4WTG - chains T and A of the 3 polymer chains in the assembly; structure by X-ray diffraction, 2.90 A resolution.

Chain T:
Molecule: RNA primer template caaaauuu
Sequence (8 nucleotides; row label = number of the first residue in the row):
     1 CAAAAUUU

Chain A:
Name: RNA-directed RNA polymerase
Source organism: Hepatitis C virus JFH-1
Notes: EC 2.7.7.48
Reference sequence: Q99IB8 (POLG_HCVJF); residues 1-570 here correspond to UniProt positions 2443-3012 (UniProt number = residue number + 2442)
Amino-acid sequence (572 residues; row label = number of the first residue in the row; note: 8 numbers in that range are skipped by the numbering (no residue carries them; nothing is unmodelled there); numbers below 1 keep their minus sign (Met-1 is residue -1)):
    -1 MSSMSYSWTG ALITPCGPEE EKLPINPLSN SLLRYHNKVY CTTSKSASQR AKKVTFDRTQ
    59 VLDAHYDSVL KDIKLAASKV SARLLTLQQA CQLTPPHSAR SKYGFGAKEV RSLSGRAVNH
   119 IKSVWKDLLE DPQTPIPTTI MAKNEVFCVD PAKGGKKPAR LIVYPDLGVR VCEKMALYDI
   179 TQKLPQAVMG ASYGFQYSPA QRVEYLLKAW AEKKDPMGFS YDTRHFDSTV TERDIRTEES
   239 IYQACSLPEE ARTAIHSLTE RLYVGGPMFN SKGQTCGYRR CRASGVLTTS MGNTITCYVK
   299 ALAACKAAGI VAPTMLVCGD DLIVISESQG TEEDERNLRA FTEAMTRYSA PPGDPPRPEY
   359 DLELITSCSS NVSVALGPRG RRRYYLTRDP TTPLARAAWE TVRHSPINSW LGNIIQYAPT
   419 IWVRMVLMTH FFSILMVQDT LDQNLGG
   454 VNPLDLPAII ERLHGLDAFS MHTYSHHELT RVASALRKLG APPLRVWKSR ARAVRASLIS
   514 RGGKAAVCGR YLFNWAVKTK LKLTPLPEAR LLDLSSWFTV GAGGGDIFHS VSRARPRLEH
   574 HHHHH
Not modelled in the structure: -1, 543-578
Sequence notes: expression tag (-1 to 0, 571-578); engineered mutation Gly15 (Ser2457 in Q99IB8), Gln86 (Glu2528 in Q99IB8), Gln87 (Glu2529 in Q99IB8), His223 (Cys2665 in Q99IB8), Ile321 (Val2763 in Q99IB8); linker (444-445)
Bound ions: Mn2+ site 1: Asp220, Asp318, Asp319 (together with 6GS) (shared with 1 residue of chain P); Mn2+ site 2: Asp220, Thr221, Asp318 (together with 6GS); Mn2+ site 3: Glu237, His254
Ligand contacts: 6GS (2'-deoxy-2'-fluoro-2'-methyluridine 5'-(trihydrogen diphosphate)): Arg48, Lys141, Arg158, Asp220, Thr221, Arg222, His223, Phe224, Asp225, Ser282, Thr287, Asn291, Asp318, Asp319
Swiss-Prot annotation at these positions:
  - binding site (Mg(2+)): Asp220, Asp318, Asp319

Chain T / chain A interface:
Residue-residue contacts (31; chain T residue first):
  A2(T) - Ser96(A)  phosphate contact
  A2(T) - Ala97(A)  hydrogen bond to the phosphate
  A2(T) - Lys141(A)  base contact
  A2(T) - Ile160(A)  base contact
  A2(T) - Tyr162(A)  sugar contact
  A2(T) - Arg168(A)  hydrogen bond to the phosphate
  A2(T) - Ser282(A)  base contact
  A2(T) - Gly283(A)  hydrogen bond to the sugar
  A3(T) - Pro93(A)  phosphate contact
  A3(T) - Ser96(A)  hydrogen bond to the phosphate
  A3(T) - Arg168(A)  salt bridge to the phosphate
  A3(T) - Lys172(A)  phosphate contact
  A3(T) - Gly283(A)  sugar contact
  A3(T) - Val284(A)  hydrogen bond to the sugar
  A3(T) - Leu285(A)  hydrogen bond to the sugar
  A3(T) - Ser288(A)  base contact
  A4(T) - Lys172(A)  salt bridge to the phosphate
  A4(T) - Leu285(A)  sugar contact
  A4(T) - Ser288(A)  sugar contact
  A5(T) - Tyr176(A)  phosphate contact
  A5(T) - Gln180(A)  hydrogen bond to the phosphate
  A5(T) - Phe193(A)  hydrogen bond to the sugar
  U6(T) - Phe193(A)  sugar contact
  U6(T) - Tyr195(A)  sugar contact
  U6(T) - Pro197(A)  sugar contact
  U7(T) - Ile413(A)  sugar contact
  U7(T) - Leu466(A)  phosphate contact
  U8(T) - Gly444(A)  base contact
  U8(T) - Gly445(A)  hydrogen bond to the sugar
  U8(T) - Val454(A)  sugar contact
  U8(T) - Ile462(A)  phosphate contact
Also at the interface, not in a pair above, chain T (8 interface residues in all): C1
Also at the interface, not in a pair above, chain A (28 interface residues in all): His95, Tyr191, Gln194, Ser196

Summary:
8 residues of chain T face 28 of chain A across their interface; the contacts include 9 hydrogen bonds and 2
salt bridges. Polar pairs include A2(T)-Gly283(A), A3(T)-Val284(A) and A3(T)-Leu285(A). Bound to chain A:
compound 6GS. UniProt lists 3 Mg2+-binding residues on chain A.
Here chain T is RNA primer template caaaauuu and chain A is RNA-directed RNA polymerase (Hepatitis C virus
JFH-1). Entry 4WTG (Crystal structure of hcv NS5B genotype 2A jfh-1 isolate with S15G E86Q E87Q C223H V321I
mutations ...) was determined by X-ray diffraction (same publication as 4WTA, 4WTC, 4WTD, 4WTF, 4WTI, 4WTJ and
3 further entries).
